8K38 - chains H and I of the 24 polymer chains in the assembly; structure by electron microscopy, 3.20 A resolution.

== Chain H (and I) ==
Name: Portal protein B
From: Escherichia phage Lambda
Notes: chain I of this document is another copy of the same molecule, construct and numbering; everything in this record applies to it too
UniProtKB: P03710 (PORTL_LAMBD); numbering as in UniProt (aligned over 1-533)
Sequence (533 residues; row label = number of the first residue in the row):
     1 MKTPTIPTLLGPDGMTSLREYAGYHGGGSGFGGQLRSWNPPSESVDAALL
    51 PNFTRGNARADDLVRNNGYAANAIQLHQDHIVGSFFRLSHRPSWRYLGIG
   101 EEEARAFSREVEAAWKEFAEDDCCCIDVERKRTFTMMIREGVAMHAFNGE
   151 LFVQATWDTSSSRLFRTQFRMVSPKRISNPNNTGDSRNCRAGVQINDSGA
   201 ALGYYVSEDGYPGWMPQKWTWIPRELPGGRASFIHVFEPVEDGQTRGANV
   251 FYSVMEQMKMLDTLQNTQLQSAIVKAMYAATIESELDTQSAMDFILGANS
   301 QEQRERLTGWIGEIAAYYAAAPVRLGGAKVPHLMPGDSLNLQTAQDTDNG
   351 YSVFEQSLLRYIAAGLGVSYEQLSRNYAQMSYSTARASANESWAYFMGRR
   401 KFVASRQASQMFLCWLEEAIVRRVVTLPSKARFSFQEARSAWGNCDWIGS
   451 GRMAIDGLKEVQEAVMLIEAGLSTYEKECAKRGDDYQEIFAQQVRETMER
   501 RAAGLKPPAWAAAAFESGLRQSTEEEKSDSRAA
Not modelled in the structure: 1-23, 213-216, 302-319, 514-533
Swiss-Prot annotation at these positions:
  - site: Ala22, Gly23 (Cleavage)

== Chain H / chain I interface ==
Residue-residue contacts - 202 pairs, chain H then chain I:
  Tyr24(H) - Ala48(I)
  Tyr24(H) - Leu49(I)  hydrophobic
  Tyr24(H) - Tyr252(I)  hydrophobic
  Gly26(H) - Arg59(I)  hydrogen bond (backbone-side chain)
  Gly26(H) - Met255(I)
  Gly27(H) - Asn52(I)  hydrogen bond (backbone-side chain)
  Gly27(H) - Arg55(I)  hydrogen bond (backbone-side chain)
  Gly28(H) - Arg59(I)  hydrogen bond (backbone-side chain)
  Phe31(H) - Glu256(I)  hydrogen bond (backbone-side chain)
  Gln34(H) - Glu256(I)  hydrogen bond
  Gln34(H) - Met260(I)
  Leu35(H) - Arg59(I)  hydrogen bond (backbone-side chain)
  Leu35(H) - Glu256(I)
  Trp38(H) - Arg59(I)  hydrogen bond (backbone-side chain)
  Trp38(H) - Asp62(I)  hydrogen bond
  Trp38(H) - Met255(I)  hydrophobic
  Asn39(H) - Arg59(I)
  Pro40(H) - Ala58(I)
  Pro40(H) - Arg59(I)
  Pro40(H) - Asp62(I)
  Pro41(H) - Ala58(I)
  Glu43(H) - Arg65(I)
  Glu43(H) - Lys175(I)
  Ser44(H) - Asp209(I)
  Asp46(H) - Tyr211(I)
  Ala47(H) - Tyr211(I)  hydrophobic
  Ala48(H) - Arg65(I)
  Leu50(H) - Tyr211(I)
  Ser93(H) - Glu117(I)
  Tyr96(H) - Glu117(I)
  Tyr96(H) - Leu164(I)
  Glu101(H) - Arg495(I)  salt bridge
  Arg105(H) - Arg495(I)
  Arg105(H) - Glu499(I)  salt bridge
  Asp185(H) - Tyr211(I)  hydrogen bond
  Ser186(H) - Pro212(I)
  Arg187(H) - Asp209(I)
  Arg187(H) - Gly210(I)
  Gly199(H) - Glu129(I)
  Gly199(H) - Lys131(I)
  Gly199(H) - Arg170(I)
  Ala200(H) - Glu129(I)
  Arg224(H) - Arg130(I)  hydrogen bond (side chain-backbone)
  Glu225(H) - Arg130(I)  salt bridge
  Phe237(H) - Lys131(I)
  Glu238(H) - Met136(I)
  Pro239(H) - Lys131(I)
  Pro239(H) - Arg132(I)
  Val240(H) - Glu140(I)
  Glu241(H) - Arg65(I)  salt bridge
  Glu241(H) - Arg132(I)  hydrogen bond (backbone-side chain)
  Glu241(H) - Glu140(I)
  Glu241(H) - Lys175(I)
  Asp242(H) - Glu129(I)
  Asp242(H) - Arg132(I)  hydrogen bond (backbone-side chain)
  Asp242(H) - Arg170(I)  salt bridge
  Asp242(H) - Met171(I)
  Asp242(H) - Ser173(I)
  Asp242(H) - Arg176(I)  salt bridge
  Gln244(H) - Lys131(I)  hydrogen bond (backbone-side chain)
  Ser253(H) - Arg65(I)
  Ser253(H) - Ala71(I)
  Gln257(H) - Asn266(I)  hydrogen bond
  Met260(H) - Leu269(I)  hydrophobic
  Met260(H) - Ile273(I)
  Leu264(H) - Leu269(I)  hydrophobic
  Leu264(H) - Ile273(I)  hydrophobic
  Thr267(H) - Ile273(I)
  Thr267(H) - Ala276(I)
  Thr267(H) - Met277(I)
  Gln268(H) - Ala276(I)
  Ser271(H) - Ala276(I)
  Ile273(H) - Leu325(I)  hydrophobic
  Val274(H) - Ala279(I)  hydrophobic
  Lys275(H) - Ala279(I)
  Lys275(H) - Gln342(I)  hydrogen bond (side chain-backbone)
  Met277(H) - Arg324(I)
  Met277(H) - Leu325(I)
  Met277(H) - Gly327(I)
  Met277(H) - Ala328(I)
  Met277(H) - Lys329(I)
  Tyr278(H) - Leu296(I)  hydrogen bond (side chain-backbone)
  Tyr278(H) - Lys329(I)
  Ala279(H) - Lys329(I)
  Ala280(H) - Val330(I)
  Ala280(H) - Pro331(I)
  Thr281(H) - Val330(I)
  Thr281(H) - Pro331(I)
  Thr281(H) - Leu333(I)
  Ile282(H) - Val330(I)  hydrophobic
  Ile282(H) - Pro331(I)  hydrogen bond (backbone-backbone)
  Ile282(H) - His332(I)
  Ile282(H) - Leu333(I)  hydrogen bond (backbone-backbone)
  Glu283(H) - Leu333(I)
  Glu283(H) - Met334(I)
  Glu283(H) - Pro335(I)
  Ser284(H) - His332(I)
  Ser284(H) - Leu333(I)  hydrogen bond (backbone-backbone)
  Ser284(H) - Met334(I)
  Leu286(H) - His332(I)
  Thr288(H) - His332(I)
  Ala291(H) - His332(I)
  Met292(H) - Val330(I)
  Gln342(H) - Leu341(I)
  Gln345(H) - Thr343(I)  hydrogen bond
  Gln345(H) - Ala344(I)  hydrogen bond (side chain-backbone)
  Asn349(H) - Ala344(I)
  Asn349(H) - Gln345(I)  hydrogen bond (side chain-backbone)
  Asn349(H) - Asp346(I)
  Asn349(H) - Thr347(I)  hydrogen bond (backbone-backbone)
  Gly350(H) - Asp346(I)  hydrogen bond (backbone-side chain)
  Gly350(H) - Thr347(I)
  Gly350(H) - Asp348(I)
  Tyr351(H) - Thr347(I)
  Val353(H) - Asp348(I)
  Val353(H) - Ser352(I)
  Phe354(H) - Gln268(I)
  Phe354(H) - Leu269(I)  hydrophobic
  Phe354(H) - Asp348(I)
  Phe354(H) - Tyr351(I)  hydrophobic
  Ser357(H) - Asp348(I)
  Ser357(H) - Ser352(I)  hydrogen bond
  Ser357(H) - Glu355(I)
  Leu358(H) - Gln265(I)
  Leu358(H) - Leu269(I)  hydrophobic
  Arg360(H) - Ser374(I)
  Arg360(H) - Asn376(I)  hydrogen bond
  Tyr361(H) - Asn67(I)
  Tyr361(H) - Gly68(I)  hydrogen bond (side chain-backbone)
  Tyr361(H) - Tyr69(I)  hydrophobic
  Ala363(H) - Arg375(I)
  Ala364(H) - Asn72(I)
  Ala364(H) - Arg375(I)
  Gly365(H) - Gly68(I)
  Gly367(H) - Arg375(I)  hydrogen bond (backbone-side chain)
  Val368(H) - Arg375(I)
  Gln379(H) - Gln379(I)  hydrogen bond (backbone-side chain)
  Ser381(H) - Met380(I)  hydrogen bond (side chain-backbone)
  Ser383(H) - Tyr382(I)
  Ser383(H) - Ile455(I)
  Thr384(H) - Tyr377(I)
  Thr384(H) - Ala378(I)
  Thr384(H) - Met380(I)
  Arg386(H) - Ala454(I)
  Arg386(H) - Ile455(I)  hydrogen bond (side chain-backbone)
  Arg386(H) - Gly457(I)
  Asn390(H) - Met453(I)
  Asn390(H) - Ala454(I)  hydrogen bond (side chain-backbone)
  Glu391(H) - Leu76(I)
  Glu391(H) - His80(I)  salt bridge
  Glu391(H) - Gln372(I)
  Glu391(H) - Tyr377(I)  hydrogen bond
  Trp393(H) - Met453(I)
  Tyr395(H) - Gln75(I)
  Arg399(H) - Arg139(I)
  Lys401(H) - Ser84(I)  hydrogen bond (side chain-backbone)
  Phe402(H) - Met136(I)  hydrophobic
  Phe402(H) - Arg139(I)
  Arg406(H) - Lys131(I)  hydrogen bond (side chain-backbone)
  Arg406(H) - Met136(I)  hydrogen bond
  Ser409(H) - Asp122(I)
  Leu413(H) - Asp122(I)
  Ser440(H) - Asp121(I)
  Ser440(H) - Asp122(I)  hydrogen bond (side chain-backbone)
  Ala441(H) - Glu117(I)
  Glu463(H) - Gly457(I)
  Glu463(H) - Leu458(I)
  Glu463(H) - Val461(I)
  Met466(H) - Leu458(I)  hydrophobic
  Met466(H) - Val461(I)  hydrophobic
  Met466(H) - Gln462(I)
  Leu467(H) - Val461(I)  hydrophobic
  Leu467(H) - Arg482(I)
  Ile468(H) - Trp510(I)
  Glu469(H) - Ala509(I)
  Gly471(H) - Ile489(I)
  Gly471(H) - Gln493(I)  hydrogen bond (backbone-side chain)
  Leu472(H) - Ile489(I)
  Ser473(H) - Gln493(I)
  Ser473(H) - Trp510(I)
  Thr474(H) - Ile489(I)
  Thr474(H) - Gln492(I)
  Thr474(H) - Gln493(I)
  Thr474(H) - Glu496(I)
  Tyr475(H) - Glu496(I)  hydrogen bond (backbone-side chain)
  Tyr475(H) - Arg500(I)  hydrogen bond
  Tyr475(H) - Trp510(I)  hydrophobic
  Glu476(H) - Gln492(I)  hydrogen bond
  Glu476(H) - Glu496(I)  hydrogen bond (backbone-side chain)
  Lys477(H) - Asp484(I)  salt bridge
  Tyr486(H) - Gln492(I)
  Tyr486(H) - Glu499(I)  hydrogen bond
  Phe490(H) - Arg500(I)
  Phe490(H) - Leu505(I)  hydrophobic
  Gln493(H) - Leu505(I)
  Val494(H) - Ala503(I)
  Val494(H) - Leu505(I)  hydrophobic
  Ala509(H) - Lys506(I)
  Trp510(H) - Leu505(I)
  Trp510(H) - Lys506(I)  hydrogen bond (backbone-backbone)
  Ala512(H) - Gly504(I)
  Ala512(H) - Leu505(I)
Also at the interface, not in a pair above, chain H (137 interface residues in all): His25, Gly30, Ser42, Val45, Pro51, Trp94, Arg190, Ser198, Tyr252, Val254, Leu261, Thr263, Glu285, Leu296, Tyr370, Tyr382, Ala387, Ser388, Ala394, Gly398, Gln410, Asn444, Arg452, Lys459, Gln462, Ala470, Gln487, Ala511
Also at the interface, not in a pair above, chain I (131 interface residues in all): Val45, Asp61, Leu63, Asn66, Asp79, Gly83, Phe85, Lys116, Cys123, Val128, Thr135, Val172, Glu208, Ala248, Lys259, Asp262, Ala272, Ile295, Asp337, Leu339, Leu373, Asp456, Ala464, Val465, Tyr475, Glu478, Cys479, Pro508

== Summary ==
137 residues of chain H and 131 residues of chain I are in contact, with 45 hydrogen bonds and 8 salt bridges.
Polar pairs include Glu101(H)-Arg495(I), Arg105(H)-Glu499(I) and Glu225(H)-Arg130(I).
Chain H and chain I are both Portal protein B (Escherichia phage Lambda); the structure, The structure of
bacteriophage lambda portal-adaptor, was determined by electron microscopy together with 8K35, 8K36, 8K37 and
8K39 from the same study.
